Entry 3GLG (X-ray diffraction, 3.25 A resolution); this record covers chains D and E of the 7 polymer chains in the assembly.

# Chain D
Protein: DNA polymerase III subunit tau
Source organism: Escherichia coli
Notes: EC 2.7.7.7
UniProtKB: P06710 (DPO3X_ECOLI); residue numbers follow UniProt; this construct covers 1-373
Sequence (395 residues; numbered -21 to 373; the number before each row is that of its first residue; numbers below 1 keep their minus sign (Met-21 is residue -21)):
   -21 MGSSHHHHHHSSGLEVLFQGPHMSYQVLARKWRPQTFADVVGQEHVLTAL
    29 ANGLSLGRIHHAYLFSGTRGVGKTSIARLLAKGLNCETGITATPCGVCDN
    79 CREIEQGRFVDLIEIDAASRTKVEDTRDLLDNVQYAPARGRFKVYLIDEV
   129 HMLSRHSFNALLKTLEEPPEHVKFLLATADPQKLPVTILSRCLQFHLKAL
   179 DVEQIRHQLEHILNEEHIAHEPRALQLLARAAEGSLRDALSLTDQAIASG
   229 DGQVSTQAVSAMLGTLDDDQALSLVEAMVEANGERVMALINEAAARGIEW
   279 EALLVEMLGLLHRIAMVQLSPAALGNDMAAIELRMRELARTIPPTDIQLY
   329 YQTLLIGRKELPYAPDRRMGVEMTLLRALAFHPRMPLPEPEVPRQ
Unresolved in the structure: -21 to 1, 364-373
Differences from the reference sequence: expression tag (-21 to 0); engineered mutation Ala157 (Thr in P06710)
Bound ions: Zn2+: Cys64, Cys73, Cys76, Cys79; Mg2+: Asp126 (together with ADP)
Residues lining bound ligands:
  - ADP / beryllium trifluoride, molecule 1: Leu6, Ala7, Arg8, Trp10, Arg11, Pro12, Asp17, Val18, Val19, Gln21, Thr46, Arg47, Gly48, Val49, Gly50, Lys51, Thr52, Ser53, Glu127, Ala157, Leu178, Gln186, Leu214, Arg215, Leu218
  - ADP / beryllium trifluoride, molecule 2: Glu144, Thr165, Arg169
Swiss-Prot annotation at these positions:
  - binding site (ATP): Gly45 to Thr52
  - binding site (Zn(2+)): Cys64, Cys73, Cys76, Cys79
  - mutagenesis: Gly118 (G118D: In dnaX2016(Ts); present in both isoforms, unable to grow at 42 degrees Celsius)

# Chain E
Protein: DNA polymerase III subunit delta'
Source organism: Escherichia coli
Notes: EC 2.7.7.7
UniProtKB: P28631 (HOLB_ECOLI); numbering as in UniProt (aligned over 1-334)
Sequence (334 residues; row label = number of the first residue in the row):
     1 MRWYPWLRPDFEKLVASYQAGRGHHALLIQALPGMGDDALIYALSRYLLC
    51 QQPQGHKSCGHCRGCQLMQAGTHPDYYTLAPEKGKNTLGVDAVREVTEKL
   101 NEHARLGGAKVVWVTDAALLTDAAANALLKTLEEPPAETWFFLATREPER
   151 LLATLRSRCRLHYLAPPPEQYAVTWLSREVTMSQDALLAALRLSAGSPGA
   201 ALALFQGDNWQARETLCQALAYSVPSGDWYSLLAALNHEQAPARLHWLAT
   251 LLMDALKRHHGAAQVTNVDVPGLVAELANHLSPSRLQAILGDVCHIREQL
   301 MSVTGINRELLITDLLLRIEHYLQPGVVLPVPHL
Bound ions: Zn2+: Cys50, Cys59, Cys62, Cys65
Residues lining bound ligands: ADP / beryllium trifluoride: Glu133, Thr154, Arg158

# Chain D / chain E interface
Contacting residue pairs (75):
  Tyr3(D) - Gly21(E)
  Tyr3(D) - Arg22(E)
  Tyr3(D) - Gly23(E)
  Val5(D) - His24(E)
  Val5(D) - His25(E)
  Arg8(D) - Glu133(E)
  Arg8(D) - Glu134(E)
  Arg8(D) - Pro135(E)  hydrogen bond (side chain-backbone)
  Arg11(D) - Glu133(E)  salt bridge
  Arg11(D) - Glu134(E)  salt bridge
  Arg47(D) - Ala153(E)
  Arg47(D) - Thr154(E)
  Arg47(D) - Ser157(E)
  Arg56(D) - Glu134(E)  salt bridge
  Glu92(D) - Lys130(E)  salt bridge
  Asp94(D) - Lys130(E)
  Ala96(D) - Asn126(E)
  Ala96(D) - Ala127(E)
  Ser97(D) - Arg94(E)  hydrogen bond (backbone-side chain)
  Ser97(D) - Ala127(E)
  Lys100(D) - Arg94(E)
  Asp126(D) - Lys130(E)  salt bridge
  Glu127(D) - Leu129(E)
  Glu127(D) - Arg158(E)  salt bridge
  His129(D) - Asn126(E)  hydrogen bond
  Met130(D) - Ala123(E)  hydrophobic
  Met130(D) - Asn126(E)
  Ala157(D) - Thr154(E)
  Arg215(D) - Glu133(E)  salt bridge
  Arg215(D) - Ser157(E)  hydrogen bond
  Arg215(D) - Arg158(E)
  Asp216(D) - Ser157(E)  hydrogen bond
  Ser219(D) - Ser157(E)  hydrogen bond (side chain-backbone)
  Ser219(D) - Cys159(E)
  Gln223(D) - Arg160(E)
  Gln223(D) - Leu161(E)  hydrogen bond (side chain-backbone)
  Ala226(D) - Lys13(E)
  Ala226(D) - Arg160(E)
  Asp229(D) - Lys13(E)  salt bridge
  Gly261(D) - His260(E)
  Glu262(D) - His260(E)  hydrogen bond (backbone-backbone)
  Glu262(D) - Gly261(E)
  Met265(D) - Lys257(E)
  Met265(D) - Ala262(E)  hydrophobic
  Asn269(D) - Gln264(E)  hydrogen bond
  Glu279(D) - Glu149(E)
  Ile334(D) - Pro332(E)
  Ile334(D) - His333(E)
  Ile334(D) - Leu334(E)
  Lys337(D) - His333(E)  hydrogen bond (side chain-backbone)
  Lys337(D) - Leu334(E)
  Glu338(D) - Pro332(E)
  Pro340(D) - Arg150(E)
  Tyr341(D) - Arg150(E)
  Tyr341(D) - Glu298(E)
  Pro343(D) - Arg146(E)  hydrogen bond (backbone-side chain)
  Pro343(D) - His246(E)
  Pro343(D) - Arg297(E)
  Asp344(D) - Ala195(E)
  Arg345(D) - Glu147(E)  salt bridge
  Arg346(D) - Gln264(E)  hydrogen bond
  Met347(D) - His246(E)
  Met347(D) - Thr250(E)
  Glu350(D) - Met253(E)
  Glu350(D) - Lys257(E)  salt bridge
  Met351(D) - Met253(E)
  Met351(D) - Cys294(E)  hydrophobic
  Leu354(D) - Met253(E)  hydrophobic
  Leu354(D) - Leu256(E)  hydrophobic
  Leu354(D) - His260(E)
  Leu354(D) - Gln287(E)
  Arg355(D) - Gln287(E)  hydrogen bond
  Arg355(D) - Pro330(E)
  Arg355(D) - Pro332(E)
  Leu357(D) - His260(E)
Interface residues without a listed pair, chain D (46 interface residues in all): Ile93, Thr99, Lys161, Ser227
Interface residues without a listed pair, chain E (49 interface residues in all): Asp91, Thr97, Asp122, Leu290, Val331

# In short
The interface between chain D and chain E involves 46 residues on one side and 49 on the other; the contacts
include 13 hydrogen bonds and 10 salt bridges. Among the polar pairs are Arg11(D)-Glu133(E),
Arg11(D)-Glu134(E) and Arg56(D)-Glu134(E).
Here chain D is DNA polymerase III subunit tau and chain E is DNA polymerase III subunit delta', both from
Escherichia coli. Entry 3GLG (Crystal Structure of a Mutant (gammaT157A) E. coli Clamp Loader Bound to
Primer-Template DNA) was determined by X-ray diffraction (same publication as 3GLF, 3GLH and 3GLI).
